Entry 7U1T (electron microscopy, 3.30 A resolution); this record covers chains A and F of the 6 polymer chains in the assembly.

Chain A:
Name: Epstein-Barr nuclear antigen 1
Source organism: Human herpesvirus 4 strain B95-8
Notes: fragment: DNA-binding domain
Reference sequence: P03211 (EBNA1_EBVB9); numbering as in UniProt (aligned over 438-615)
Chain sequence (178 residues; each row starts with the number of its first residue):
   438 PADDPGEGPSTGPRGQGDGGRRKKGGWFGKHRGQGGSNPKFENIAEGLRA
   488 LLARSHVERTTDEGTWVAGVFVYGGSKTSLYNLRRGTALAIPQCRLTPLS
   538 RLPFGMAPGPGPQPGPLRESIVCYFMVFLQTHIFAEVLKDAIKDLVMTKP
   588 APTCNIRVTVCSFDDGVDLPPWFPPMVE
Not modelled in the structure: 614-615
Swiss-Prot annotation at these positions:
  - active site: Tyr518 (For site-specific DNA endonuclease activity)
  - binding site (DNA): Lys460, Lys461, Tyr518
  - site: Arg491 (Interaction dimer-dimer), Tyr518 (Interaction dimer-dimer. Required for episome maintenance and generation of immortalized B cells in the host)
  - mutagenesis: Glu444 (E444A: Slight decrease in binding to USP7. Major decrease in binding to USP7; when associated with A-447), Ser447 (S447A: Loss of binding to USP7. Major decrease in binding to USP7; when associated with A-444), Lys460 to Lys461 (Severe loss of oriP-dependent DNA replication; loss of DNA-binding), Arg491 (R491A: Impaired cooperative DNA binding; R491E: Loss of DNA replication and cooperative DNA binding), Tyr518 (Y518A: 10 fold decrease in DNA-binding; Y518A: Complete loss of endocucleoase nicks in the DNA; Y518E: Complete loss of DNA-binding; Y518F: No effect on DNA-binding ...), Asp581 (D581A: Loss of DNA replication and cooperative DNA binding; D581E: Forms single dimer binding to DNA), Thr585 (T585P: Decreased EBNA1-DNA binding, formation of functional chromatin, and origin recognition complex recruitment at oriP)

Chain F:
Molecule: 59-nt DNA strand
Sequence (59 nucleotides; row label = number of the first residue in the row):
     3 ACCCTAATTCAATAGCATATGTTACCCAACGGGAAGCATATGCTATCGAA
    53 TTAGGGTTA

Interface between chain A and chain F:
Residue-residue contacts (43; chain A residue first):
  Ala439(A) with DA26(F), phosphate contact; DC27(F), hydrogen bond to the phosphate
  Asp440(A) with DC27(F), phosphate contact; DC28(F), phosphate contact
  Asp441(A) with DC27(F), sugar contact; DC28(F), phosphate contact
  Pro450(A) with DC28(F), phosphate contact
  Arg459(A) with DC27(F), sugar contact
  Lys460(A) with DT25(F), base contact; DA26(F), base contact
  Trp464(A) with DG23(F), base contact
  Phe465(A) with DT24(F), base contact; DT25(F), sugar contact
  Lys467(A) with DT24(F), phosphate contact; DT25(F), phosphate contact
  His468(A) with DT24(F), sugar contact
  Arg469(A) with DT22(F), base contact; DG23(F), hydrogen bond to the sugar
  Gly470(A) with DG23(F), phosphate contact; DT24(F), hydrogen bond to the phosphate
  Gln471(A) with DT24(F), hydrogen bond to the phosphate
  Gly472(A) with DT24(F), hydrogen bond to the phosphate; DT25(F), phosphate contact
  Gly473(A) with DT24(F), phosphate contact; DT25(F), hydrogen bond to the phosphate
  Asn475(A) with DT25(F), phosphate contact
  Lys514(A) with DT22(F), sugar contact; DG23(F), salt bridge to the phosphate
  Tyr518(A) with DG23(F), phosphate contact; DT24(F), hydrogen bond to the phosphate; DT25(F), base contact
  Arg521(A) with DG23(F), salt bridge to the phosphate; DT24(F), salt bridge to the phosphate
  Arg522(A) with DT24(F), salt bridge to the phosphate; DT25(F), salt bridge to the phosphate
  Pro535(A) with DT22(F), phosphate contact; DG23(F), phosphate contact
  Leu536(A) with DT22(F), hydrogen bond to the phosphate; DG23(F), hydrogen bond to the phosphate
  Ser537(A) with DT22(F), phosphate contact
  Arg538(A) with DA21(F), salt bridge to the phosphate; DT22(F), hydrogen bond to the phosphate
  Cys560(A) with DT22(F), hydrogen bond to the phosphate
Interface residues without a listed pair, chain A (27 interface residues in all): Pro438, Pro442

In short:
Chain A and chain F form an interface of 27 and 8 residues respectively; the contacts include 11 hydrogen
bonds and 6 salt bridges. Polar contacts include Arg469(A)-DG23(F), Ala439(A)-DC27(F) and Gly470(A)-DT24(F).
Here chain A is Epstein-Barr nuclear antigen 1 (Human herpesvirus 4 strain B95-8) and chain F is a 59-nt DNA
strand. Entry 7U1T (EBNA1 DNA binding domain (401-641) binds to half Dyad Symmetry element) was determined by
electron microscopy.
